PDB entry 4QVV | X-ray diffraction, 2.80 A resolution | chains F and G of the 28 polymer chains in the assembly

Chain F:
Name: Probable proteasome subunit alpha type-7
Source organism: Saccharomyces cerevisiae
Notes: EC 3.4.25.1
UniProtKB: P21242 (PSA7_YEAST); residues -3 to 284 here correspond to UniProt positions 1-288 (UniProt number = residue number + 4)
Chain sequence (288 residues; each row starts with the number of its first residue; numbers below 1 keep their minus sign (Met-3 is residue -3)):
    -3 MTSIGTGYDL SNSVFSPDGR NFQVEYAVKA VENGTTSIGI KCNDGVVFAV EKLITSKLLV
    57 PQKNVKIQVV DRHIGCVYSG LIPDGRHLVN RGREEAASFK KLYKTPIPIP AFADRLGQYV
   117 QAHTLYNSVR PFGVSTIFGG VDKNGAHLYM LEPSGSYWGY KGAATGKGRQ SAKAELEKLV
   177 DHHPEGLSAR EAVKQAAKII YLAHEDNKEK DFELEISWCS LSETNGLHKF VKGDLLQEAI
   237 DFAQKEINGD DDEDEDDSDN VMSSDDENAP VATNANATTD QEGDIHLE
Disordered / not traced: -3 to 1, 245-284
Swiss-Prot annotation at these positions:
  - modified residue: Thr-2 (N-acetylthreonine)

Chain G:
Name: Proteasome subunit alpha type-1
Source organism: Saccharomyces cerevisiae
Notes: EC 3.4.25.1
UniProtKB: P21243 (PSA1_YEAST); residues -8 to 243 here correspond to UniProt positions 1-252 (UniProt number = residue number + 9)
Chain sequence (252 residues; numbered -8 to 243; the number before each row is that of its first residue; numbers below 1 keep their minus sign (Met-8 is residue -8)):
    -8 MSGAAAASAA GYDRHITIFS PEGRLYQVEY AFKATNQTNI NSLAVRGKDC TVVISQKKVP
    52 DKLLDPTTVS YIFCISRTIG MVVNGPIPDA RNAALRAKAE AAEFRYKYGY DMPCDVLAKR
   112 MANLSQIYTQ RAYMRPLGVI LTFVSVDEEL GPSIYKTDPA GYYVGYKATA TGPKQQEITT
   172 NLENHFKKSK IDHINEESWE KVVEFAITHM IDALGTEFSK NDLEVGVATK DKFFTLSAEN
   232 IEERLVAIAE QD
Disordered / not traced: -8 to 1, 243

Interface between chain F and chain G:
Pairs across the interface (64; chain F residue first):
  Thr2(F) with His6(G)
  Gly3(F) with His6(G)
  Tyr4(F) with Arg5(G); His6(G); Tyr21(G)
  Ser9(F) with Arg126(G)
  Val10(F) with His6(G); Gln18(G)
  Phe11(F) with Gln18(G), hydrogen bond (backbone-side chain); Tyr21(G); Ala22(G), hydrophobic; Ala25(G), hydrophobic; Arg126(G); Pro127(G); Gly129(G)
  Ser12(F) with Tyr21(G)
  Pro13(F) with Tyr21(G), hydrophobic; Lys24(G), hydrogen bond (backbone-side chain)
  Asp14(F) with Lys24(G)
  Gly15(F) with Tyr21(G); Ala25(G)
  Lys37(F) with Asp56(G), salt bridge
  Asp110(F) with Arg82(G)
  Gln114(F) with Arg82(G), hydrogen bond (side chain-backbone); Asn83(G); Leu86(G)
  Gln117(F) with Pro79(G); Asp80(G); Asn83(G), hydrogen bond; Arg126(G)
  Thr120(F) with Arg126(G), hydrogen bond (backbone-side chain)
  Leu121(F) with Tyr124(G); Arg126(G); Leu128(G), hydrophobic
  Tyr122(F) with Tyr124(G); Met125(G), hydrophobic
  Ser150(F) with Pro79(G)
  Gly151(F) with Pro79(G)
  Ser152(F) with Ile78(G); Pro79(G)
  Tyr153(F) with Arg82(G), hydrogen bond (backbone-side chain)
  Trp154(F) with Leu55(G), hydrophobic; Thr59(G); Val60(G), hydrophobic; Ser61(G); Tyr62(G); Ile78(G), hydrophobic; Arg82(G)
  Gly155(F) with Leu55(G); Asp56(G), hydrogen bond (backbone-backbone); Thr59(G), hydrogen bond (backbone-side chain)
  Tyr156(F) with Leu54(G); Leu55(G); Asp56(G)
  Lys157(F) with Lys53(G); Leu54(G), hydrogen bond (backbone-backbone); Leu55(G)
  Gly158(F) with Leu54(G), hydrogen bond (backbone-backbone)
  Lys169(F) with Leu54(G)
  Leu172(F) with Leu54(G), hydrophobic
  Glu173(F) with Lys53(G), salt bridge; Leu54(G)
  Val176(F) with Leu54(G), hydrophobic
  Asp177(F) with Lys53(G), salt bridge
Interface residues without a listed pair, chain F (32 interface residues in all): Tyr145
Interface residues without a listed pair, chain G (29 interface residues in all): Asp52, Pro57

Summary:
32 residues of chain F and 29 residues of chain G are in contact; the contacts include 10 hydrogen bonds and 3
salt bridges. Polar pairs include Lys37(F)-Asp56(G), Glu173(F)-Lys53(G) and Asp177(F)-Lys53(G).
Here chain F is Probable proteasome subunit alpha type-7 and chain G is Proteasome subunit alpha type-1, both
from Saccharomyces cerevisiae. Entry 4QVV (yCP beta5-A49V mutant in complex with bortezomib) was determined by
X-ray diffraction (same publication as 4QUX, 4QUY, 4QV0, 4QV1, 4QV3, 4QV4 and 42 further entries).
